PDB entry 1KJ1 | X-ray diffraction, 2.20 A resolution | chains A and D

== Chain A ==
Protein: lectin I
Organism: Allium sativum
UniProtKB: Q38789 (Q38789_ALLSA); aligned to UniProt positions 177-285 over residues 1-109 (the alignment contains insertions or deletions, so no single offset holds)
Chain sequence (109 residues; row label = number of the first residue in the row):
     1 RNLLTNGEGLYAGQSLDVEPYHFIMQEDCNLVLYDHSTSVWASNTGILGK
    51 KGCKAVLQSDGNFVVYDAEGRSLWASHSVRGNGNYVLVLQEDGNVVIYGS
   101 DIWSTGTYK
Construct notes: conflict Leu3 (Ile179 in Q38789), Thr5 (Arg181 in Q38789), Gly7 (Asp183 in Q38789), Ser39 (Ala215 in Q38789), Gly46 (Asp222 in Q38789), Leu48 (Pro224 in Q38789), Gly106 (Asp282 in Q38789), Lys109 (Arg285 in Q38789)
Disulfides: Cys29-Cys53
Small-molecule neighbours:
  - alpha-D-mannopyranose (MAN), molecule 1: Tyr21, Leu33, Asp35, Val40, Gly93
  - alpha-D-mannopyranose (MAN), molecule 2: Gln26, Asp28, Asn30, Val32, Tyr34, Ser39, Ala42
  - alpha-D-mannopyranose (MAN), molecule 3: Gln58, Asp60, Asn62, Val64, Tyr66, Ser72, Ala75, His77, Val79
  - alpha-D-mannopyranose (MAN), molecule 4: Asn84, Asp101, Ser104, Tyr108
  - alpha-D-mannopyranose (MAN), molecule 5: Gln90, Asp92, Asn94, Val96, Tyr98

== Chain D ==
Protein: lectin II
Organism: Allium sativum
UniProtKB: Q38783 (Q38783_ALLSA); residues 1-109 here correspond to UniProt positions 29-137 (UniProt number = residue number + 28)
Chain sequence (109 residues; row label = number of the first residue in the row):
     1 RNILMNDEGLYAGQSLDVEPYHLIMQEDCNLVLYDHSTAVWTTNTDIPGK
    51 KGCKAVLQSDGNFVVYDAEGRSLWASHSVRGNGNYVLVLQEDGNVVIYGS
   101 DIWSTNTYK
Construct notes: conflict Thr43 (Ser67 in Q38783)
Disulfides: Cys29-Cys53
Small-molecule neighbours:
  - alpha-D-mannopyranose (MAN), molecule 1: Gln26, Asp28, Asn30, Val32, Tyr34, Ala39, Thr42, Asp46
  - alpha-D-mannopyranose (MAN), molecule 2: Gln58, Asp60, Asn62, Tyr66, Ser72, Ala75
  - alpha-D-mannopyranose (MAN), molecule 3: Asn84, Asp101, Ser104, Tyr108
  - alpha-D-mannopyranose (MAN), molecule 4: Gln90, Asp92, Asn94, Val96, Tyr98

== Interface between chain A and chain D ==
Contacting residue pairs (76):
  Asn2(A) - Asn2(D)  hydrogen bond
  Leu3(A) - Asn2(D)
  Leu3(A) - Ile3(D)  hydrophobic
  Tyr21(A) - Lys109(D)  hydrogen bond
  Leu33(A) - Thr107(D)
  Asp35(A) - Lys109(D)  salt bridge
  Trp41(A) - Thr105(D)
  Trp41(A) - Thr107(D)
  Gly61(A) - Ile102(D)
  Trp74(A) - Trp103(D)  hydrophobic
  Ser76(A) - Trp103(D)
  Ser78(A) - Ile102(D)
  Ser78(A) - Trp103(D)
  Arg80(A) - Ile102(D)  hydrogen bond (side chain-backbone)
  Asn84(A) - Tyr98(D)
  Tyr85(A) - Ile102(D)  hydrophobic
  Val86(A) - Tyr98(D)  hydrophobic
  Gln90(A) - Met5(D)
  Glu91(A) - Met5(D)
  Asp92(A) - Tyr108(D)
  Asp92(A) - Lys109(D)  hydrogen bond (backbone-backbone)
  Gly93(A) - Thr107(D)  hydrogen bond (backbone-side chain)
  Asn94(A) - Thr105(D)  hydrogen bond
  Asn94(A) - Asn106(D)  hydrogen bond (side chain-backbone)
  Asn94(A) - Thr107(D)  hydrogen bond (side chain-backbone)
  Asn94(A) - Tyr108(D)
  Val95(A) - Ser104(D)
  Val95(A) - Thr105(D)  hydrogen bond (backbone-backbone)
  Val95(A) - Thr107(D)
  Val96(A) - Asp101(D)
  Val96(A) - Trp103(D)
  Val96(A) - Ser104(D)
  Ile97(A) - Asp101(D)
  Ile97(A) - Ile102(D)  hydrogen bond (backbone-backbone)
  Ile97(A) - Trp103(D)  hydrogen bond (backbone-backbone)
  Tyr98(A) - Asn84(D)
  Tyr98(A) - Val86(D)  hydrophobic
  Tyr98(A) - Tyr98(D)  hydrophobic
  Tyr98(A) - Ser100(D)
  Tyr98(A) - Asp101(D)
  Gly99(A) - Gly99(D)  hydrogen bond (backbone-backbone)
  Gly99(A) - Ser100(D)  hydrogen bond (backbone-backbone)
  Gly99(A) - Ile102(D)
  Ser100(A) - Ile97(D)
  Ser100(A) - Tyr98(D)
  Ser100(A) - Gly99(D)  hydrogen bond (backbone-backbone)
  Asp101(A) - Val96(D)
  Asp101(A) - Ile97(D)
  Asp101(A) - Tyr98(D)
  Ile102(A) - Gly61(D)
  Ile102(A) - Ser78(D)
  Ile102(A) - Arg80(D)
  Ile102(A) - Ile97(D)  hydrogen bond (backbone-backbone)
  Ile102(A) - Gly99(D)
  Trp103(A) - Trp74(D)  hydrophobic
  Trp103(A) - Ser76(D)
  Trp103(A) - Ser78(D)
  Trp103(A) - Val96(D)
  Trp103(A) - Ile97(D)  hydrogen bond (backbone-backbone)
  Ser104(A) - Asn94(D)
  Ser104(A) - Val95(D)
  Ser104(A) - Val96(D)
  Thr105(A) - Trp41(D)
  Thr105(A) - Asn94(D)  hydrogen bond
  Thr105(A) - Val95(D)  hydrogen bond (backbone-backbone)
  Gly106(A) - Asn94(D)  hydrogen bond (backbone-side chain)
  Thr107(A) - Leu33(D)
  Thr107(A) - Asp92(D)
  Thr107(A) - Gly93(D)  hydrogen bond (side chain-backbone)
  Thr107(A) - Asn94(D)  hydrogen bond (backbone-side chain)
  Tyr108(A) - Asp92(D)
  Tyr108(A) - Asn94(D)
  Lys109(A) - Tyr21(D)
  Lys109(A) - Asp35(D)  salt bridge
  Lys109(A) - Val40(D)
  Lys109(A) - Asp92(D)  hydrogen bond (backbone-backbone)
Other interface residues (no listed pair), chain A (36 interface residues in all): Glu8, Val40
Other interface residues (no listed pair), chain D (37 interface residues in all): Phe63, Tyr85, Val88, Glu91

== Overview ==
36 residues of chain A and 37 residues of chain D are in contact; the contacts include 22 hydrogen bonds and 2
salt bridges. Among the polar pairs are Asp35(A)-Lys109(D), Lys109(A)-Asp35(D) and Asn2(A)-Asn2(D). 2
alpha-D-mannopyranose molecules are bound between chain A and chain D.
Here chain A is lectin I and chain D is lectin II, both from Allium sativum. Entry 1KJ1 (Mannose-specific
agglutinin (lectin) from garlic (allium sativum) bulbs complexed with alpha-D-mannose) was determined by X-ray
diffraction.
